Entry 7KAV (X-ray diffraction, 1.84 A resolution); this record covers chain B.

[Chain B]
Protein: Oleate hydratase
Organism: Staphylococcus aureus
Reference sequence: A0A0D6GJV1 (A0A0D6GJV1_STAAU); numbering as in UniProt (aligned over 1-591)
Chain sequence (611 residues; row label = number of the first residue in the row; numbers below 1 keep their minus sign (Met-19 is residue -19)):
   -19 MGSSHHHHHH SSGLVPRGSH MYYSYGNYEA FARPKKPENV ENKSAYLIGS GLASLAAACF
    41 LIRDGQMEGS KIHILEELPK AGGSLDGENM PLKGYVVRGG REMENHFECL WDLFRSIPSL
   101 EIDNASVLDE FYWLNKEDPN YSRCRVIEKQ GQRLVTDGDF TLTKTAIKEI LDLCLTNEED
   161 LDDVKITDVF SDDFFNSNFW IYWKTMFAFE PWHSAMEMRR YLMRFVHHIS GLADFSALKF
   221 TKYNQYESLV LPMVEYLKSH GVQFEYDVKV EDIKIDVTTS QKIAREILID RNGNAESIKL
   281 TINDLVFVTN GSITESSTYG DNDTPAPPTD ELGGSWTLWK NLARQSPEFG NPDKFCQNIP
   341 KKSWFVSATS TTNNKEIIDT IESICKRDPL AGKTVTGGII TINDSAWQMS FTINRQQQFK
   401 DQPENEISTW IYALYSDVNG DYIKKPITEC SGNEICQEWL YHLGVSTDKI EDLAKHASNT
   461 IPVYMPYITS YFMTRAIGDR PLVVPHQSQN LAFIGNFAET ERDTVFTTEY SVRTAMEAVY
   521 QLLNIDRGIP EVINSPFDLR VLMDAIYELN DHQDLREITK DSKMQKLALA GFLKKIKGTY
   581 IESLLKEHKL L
Disordered / not traced: -19 to -2, 61-70, 79-80
Sequence notes: initiating methionine (-19); expression tag (-18 to 0)
Ion coordination: K+: Glu9, Gly528
From the paper describing this entry:
  - mutagenesis - E82A (>100-fold), Y201F (10-fold): decreased catalytic activity
  - mutagenesis - E82A: unchanged stability
  - mutagenesis - Y201F (Tm change 3 degC): decreased stability
  - catalytic residues: Tyr201 (proposed by the authors, not directly observed)

[In short]
Glu9 and Gly528 coordinate K+. The paper reports the catalytic residue Tyr201; E82A and Y201F reduce catalytic
activity.
Chain B is Oleate hydratase (Staphylococcus aureus); the structure, Crystal structure of OhyA-PEG400 complex
from Staphylococcus aureus, was determined by X-ray diffraction (same publication as 7KAW, 7KAX, 7KAY and
7KAZ).
